PDB entry 2ODI | X-ray diffraction, 1.45 A resolution | chains C and A of the 3 polymer chains in the assembly

[Chain C]
Molecule: 11-nt DNA strand
Sequence (11 nucleotides; numbered -4 to 6; the number before each row is that of its first residue; numbers below 1 keep their minus sign (DA-4 is residue -4)):
    -4 AACCCGGAGA C
Metal / ion sites: Ca2+ site 1: DC-1, DC0 (shared with Asn49(A), Asp55(A) of chain A); Ca2+ site 2: DC0 (shared with Asp55(A), Glu60(A), Leu61(A) of chain A)

[Chain A]
Molecule: R.BcnI
Source organism: Brevibacillus centrosporus
Reference sequence: Q8RNV8 (Q8RNV8_9BACL); residues 1-238 here = UniProt positions 1-238
Amino-acid sequence (238 residues; numbered 1 to 238; the number before each row is that of its first residue):
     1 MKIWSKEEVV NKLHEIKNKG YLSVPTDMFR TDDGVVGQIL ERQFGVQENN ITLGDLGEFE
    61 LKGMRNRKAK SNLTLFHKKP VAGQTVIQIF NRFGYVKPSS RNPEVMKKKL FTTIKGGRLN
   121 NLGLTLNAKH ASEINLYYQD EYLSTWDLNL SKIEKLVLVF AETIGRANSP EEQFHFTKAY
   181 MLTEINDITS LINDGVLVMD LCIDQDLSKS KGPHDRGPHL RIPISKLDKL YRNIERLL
Modified positions: Mse1, Mse28, Mse64, Mse106, Mse181, Mse199 (selenomethionine; parent Met)
Construct notes: modified residue (1, 28, 64, 106, 181, 199)
Metal / ion sites: Ca2+ site 1: Asn49, Asp55 (shared with DC-1(C), DC0(C) of chain C); Ca2+ site 2: Asp55, Glu60, Leu61 (shared with DC0(C) of chain C)
From the paper describing this entry:
  - conformationally variable residues (loop rearrangement): Gln47 to Glu58
  - catalytic residues: Glu41, Asp55, Glu60, Lys62
  - Ca2+ coordination: Asp55, Glu60, Leu61
  - binding site for the 11-nt DNA strand (chain C): Asp33, His77, Arg216
  - binding site for the 11-nt DNA strand: Asp32, His219
  - specificity-determining residues: His77, His219

[How chain C and chain A interact]
Contacting residue pairs - 41 pairs, chain C then chain A:
  DA-3(C) - Lys79(A)  salt bridge to the phosphate
  DC-2(C) - His77(A)  sugar contact
  DC-2(C) - Lys78(A)  salt bridge to the phosphate
  DC-2(C) - Lys79(A)  hydrogen bond to the phosphate
  DC-2(C) - Asp215(A)  hydrogen bond to the base
  DC-2(C) - Arg216(A)  hydrogen bond to the base
  DC-2(C) - Gly217(A)  base contact
  DC-1(C) - Asn49(A)  sugar contact
  DC-1(C) - Phe76(A)  phosphate contact
  DC-1(C) - His77(A)  salt bridge to the phosphate
  DC-1(C) - Lys152(A)  salt bridge to the phosphate
  DC-1(C) - Arg216(A)  hydrogen bond to the base
  DC0(C) - Gly34(A)  base contact
  DC0(C) - Gly37(A)  phosphate contact
  DC0(C) - Gln38(A)  hydrogen bond to the sugar
  DC0(C) - Glu41(A)  sugar contact
  DC0(C) - Asp55(A)  phosphate contact
  DC0(C) - Glu60(A)  phosphate contact
  DC0(C) - Lys62(A)  salt bridge to the phosphate
  DC0(C) - His77(A)  hydrogen bond to the base
  DC0(C) - His219(A)  base contact
  DG1(C) - Asp33(A)  hydrogen bond to the base
  DG1(C) - Gly34(A)  sugar contact
  DG1(C) - Val36(A)  phosphate contact
  DG1(C) - Gly37(A)  phosphate contact
  DG1(C) - Lys62(A)  phosphate contact
  DG1(C) - Gly63(A)  hydrogen bond to the phosphate
  DG1(C) - Arg65(A)  phosphate contact
  DG1(C) - Thr74(A)  hydrogen bond to the base
  DG1(C) - His219(A)  hydrogen bond to the base
  DG1(C) - Arg221(A)  base contact
  DG2(C) - Asp33(A)  sugar contact
  DG2(C) - Val36(A)  phosphate contact
  DG2(C) - Mse64(A)  phosphate contact
  DG2(C) - Arg65(A)  salt bridge to the phosphate
  DG2(C) - Ser71(A)  base contact
  DG2(C) - Asp200(A)  base contact
  DG2(C) - Arg221(A)  hydrogen bond to the base
  DA3(C) - Arg67(A)  salt bridge to the phosphate
  DA3(C) - Ser71(A)  hydrogen bond to the base
  DG4(C) - Lys70(A)  hydrogen bond to the base
Also at the interface, not in a pair above, chain C (9 interface residues in all): DA5
Also at the interface, not in a pair above, chain A (32 interface residues in all): Asp32, Leu61, Ala69, Cys202

[Overview]
9 residues of chain C and 32 residues of chain A are in contact, with 13 hydrogen bonds and 7 salt bridges.
Among the polar pairs are DC-2(C)-Asp215(A), DC-2(C)-Arg216(A) and DC-1(C)-Arg216(A). The paper reports
catalytic residues Glu41(A), Asp55(A) and Glu60(A) among others; a binding site for the 11-nt DNA strand
(chain C) at Asp33(A), His77(A) and Arg216(A).
Chain C is an 11-nt DNA strand and chain A is R.BcnI (Brevibacillus centrosporus); the structure, Restriction
Endonuclease BCNI-Cognate DNA Substrate Complex, was determined by X-ray diffraction together with 2Q10 and
2ODH from the same study.
